3ZNL - chains A and D of the 6 polymer chains in the assembly; structure by X-ray diffraction, 2.50 A resolution.

# Chain A
Protein: Haemagglutinin
Organism: Influenza A virus
Notes: fragment: ha1 of trypsin released ectodomain, residues 17-340
Reference sequence: Q6DQ34 (Q6DQ34_9INFA); residues 1-326 here correspond to UniProt positions 17-342 (UniProt number = residue number + 16)
Chain sequence (326 residues; numbered 1 to 326; the number before each row is that of its first residue):
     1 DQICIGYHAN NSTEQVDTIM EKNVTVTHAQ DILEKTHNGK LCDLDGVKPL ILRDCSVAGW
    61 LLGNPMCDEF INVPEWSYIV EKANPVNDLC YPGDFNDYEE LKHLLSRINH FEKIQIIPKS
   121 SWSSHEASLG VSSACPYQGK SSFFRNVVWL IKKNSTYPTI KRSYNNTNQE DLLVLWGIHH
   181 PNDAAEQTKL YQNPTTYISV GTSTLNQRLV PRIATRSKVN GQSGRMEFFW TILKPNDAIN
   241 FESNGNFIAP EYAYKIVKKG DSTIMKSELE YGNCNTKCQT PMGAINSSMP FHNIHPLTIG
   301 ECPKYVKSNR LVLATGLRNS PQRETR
Disordered / not traced: 322-326
Sequence notes: conflict T325 (Arg341 in Q6DQ34)
Disulfide bonds: C42-C274, C55-C67, C90-C135, C278-C302
Glycans and other covalent adducts: N-acetylglucosamine (NAG) linked to N23, N165

# Chain D
Protein: Haemagglutinin
Organism: Influenza A virus
Notes: fragment: ha2 of trypsin released ectodomain, residues 347-512
Reference sequence: Q6DQ34 (Q6DQ34_9INFA); residues 1-166 here correspond to UniProt positions 347-512 (UniProt number = residue number + 346)
Chain sequence (166 residues; each row starts with the number of its first residue):
     1 GLFGAIAGFI EGGWQGMVDG WYGYHHSNEQ GSGYAADKES TQKAIDGVTN KVNSIIDKMN
    61 TQFEAVGREF NNLERRIENL NKKMEDGFLD VWTYNAELLV LMENERTLDF HDSNVKNLYD
   121 KVRLQLRDNA KELGNGCFEF YHKCDNECME SVRNGTYDYP QYSEEA
Disordered / not traced: 164-166
Disulfide bonds: C144-C148
Glycans and other covalent adducts: N-acetylglucosamine (NAG) linked to N154

# How chain A and chain D interact
Contacting residue pairs - 10 pairs, chain A then chain D:
  D97(A) - L73(D)
  E99(A) - R76(D)
  E100(A) - L73(D)
  E100(A) - E74(D)  hydrogen bond (side chain-backbone)
  E100(A) - R75(D)  hydrogen bond (side chain-backbone)
  E100(A) - R76(D)  salt bridge
  H103(A) - R75(D)
  H103(A) - R76(D)
  H103(A) - N79(D)
  W230(A) - L73(D)  hydrophobic
Interface residues without a listed pair, chain D (6 interface residues in all): N72

# Overview
5 residues of chain A and 6 residues of chain D are in contact, with 2 hydrogen bonds and 1 salt bridge. Among
the polar pairs are E100(A)-R76(D), E100(A)-E74(D) and E100(A)-R75(D). N-acetylglucosamine is covalently
linked to N23(A) and N165(A). N-acetylglucosamine is covalently linked to N154(D).
Chain A is Haemagglutinin and chain D is Haemagglutinin, both from Influenza A virus; the structure, H5
Haemagglutinin in Complex with 6-O-Sulfo-Sialyl-Lewis X (Sulfated Lewis X), was determined by X-ray
diffraction together with 3ZNK and 3ZNM from the same study.
